Entry 1YTG (X-ray diffraction, 2.30 A resolution); this record covers chains A and B of the 3 polymer chains in the assembly.

Chain A (and B):
Name: HIV protease
From: Human immunodeficiency virus 1
Notes: EC 3.4.23.16; chain B of this document is another copy of the same molecule, construct and numbering; everything in this record applies to it too
UniProt: P03369 (POL_HV1A2); residues 1-99 here correspond to UniProt positions 57-155 (UniProt number = residue number + 56)
Amino-acid sequence (99 residues; each row starts with the number of its first residue):
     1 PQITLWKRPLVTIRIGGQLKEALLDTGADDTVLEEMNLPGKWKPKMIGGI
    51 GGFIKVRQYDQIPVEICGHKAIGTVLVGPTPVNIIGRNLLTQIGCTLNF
Differences from the reference sequence: engineered mutation Lys7 (Gln63 in P03369)

Interface between chain A and chain B:
Pairs across the interface (87):
  Pro1(A) - Leu97(B)
  Pro1(A) - Asn98(B)
  Pro1(A) - Phe99(B)  hydrogen bond (backbone-backbone)
  Gln2(A) - Thr96(B)
  Gln2(A) - Leu97(B)
  Gln2(A) - Asn98(B)  hydrogen bond
  Ile3(A) - Thr96(B)  hydrogen bond (backbone-side chain)
  Ile3(A) - Leu97(B)  hydrogen bond (backbone-backbone)
  Ile3(A) - Phe99(B)  hydrophobic
  Leu5(A) - Thr26(B)
  Leu5(A) - Arg87(B)  hydrogen bond (backbone-side chain)
  Leu5(A) - Thr91(B)
  Leu5(A) - Cys95(B)
  Trp6(A) - Arg87(B)  hydrogen bond (backbone-side chain)
  Trp6(A) - Thr91(B)
  Lys7(A) - Arg87(B)  hydrogen bond (backbone-side chain)
  Arg8(A) - Asp29(B)  salt bridge
  Arg8(A) - Arg87(B)
  Pro9(A) - Thr26(B)
  Leu23(A) - Gly27(B)
  Leu24(A) - Thr26(B)  hydrogen bond (backbone-side chain)
  Leu24(A) - Leu97(B)  hydrophobic
  Asp25(A) - Asp25(B)
  Asp25(A) - Thr26(B)
  Asp25(A) - Gly27(B)
  Thr26(A) - Leu5(B)
  Thr26(A) - Pro9(B)
  Thr26(A) - Leu24(B)  hydrogen bond (side chain-backbone)
  Thr26(A) - Asp25(B)
  Thr26(A) - Thr26(B)  hydrogen bond (side chain-backbone)
  Thr26(A) - Leu97(B)
  Gly27(A) - Asp25(B)  hydrogen bond (backbone-side chain)
  Ile47(A) - Ile50(B)  hydrophobic
  Gly49(A) - Ile50(B)
  Ile50(A) - Gly48(B)
  Ile50(A) - Gly49(B)  hydrogen bond (backbone-backbone)
  Ile50(A) - Ile50(B)
  Ile50(A) - Gly52(B)
  Ile50(A) - Ile54(B)  hydrophobic
  Ile50(A) - Thr80(B)
  Gly51(A) - Ile50(B)
  Gly51(A) - Gly51(B)
  Gly51(A) - Gly52(B)
  Gly52(A) - Ile50(B)  hydrogen bond (backbone-backbone)
  Gly52(A) - Gly51(B)
  Ile54(A) - Ile50(B)  hydrophobic
  Ile54(A) - Gly51(B)
  His69(A) - Phe99(B)  hydrogen bond (side chain-backbone)
  Thr80(A) - Ile50(B)
  Pro81(A) - Gly49(B)
  Arg87(A) - Leu5(B)  hydrogen bond (side chain-backbone)
  Arg87(A) - Trp6(B)  hydrogen bond (side chain-backbone)
  Arg87(A) - Lys7(B)  hydrogen bond (side chain-backbone)
  Arg87(A) - Arg8(B)
  Thr91(A) - Leu5(B)
  Thr91(A) - Trp6(B)
  Ile93(A) - Phe99(B)
  Gly94(A) - Asn98(B)
  Gly94(A) - Phe99(B)
  Cys95(A) - Leu5(B)
  Cys95(A) - Asn98(B)
  Cys95(A) - Phe99(B)  hydrophobic
  Thr96(A) - Gln2(B)  hydrogen bond
  Thr96(A) - Ile3(B)
  Thr96(A) - Thr96(B)
  Thr96(A) - Leu97(B)
  Thr96(A) - Asn98(B)  hydrogen bond (backbone-backbone)
  Leu97(A) - Pro1(B)
  Leu97(A) - Gln2(B)
  Leu97(A) - Ile3(B)  hydrogen bond (backbone-backbone)
  Leu97(A) - Leu24(B)  hydrophobic
  Leu97(A) - Thr26(B)
  Leu97(A) - Cys95(B)  hydrophobic
  Leu97(A) - Thr96(B)
  Leu97(A) - Leu97(B)  hydrophobic
  Asn98(A) - Pro1(B)
  Asn98(A) - Gln2(B)
  Asn98(A) - Gly94(B)
  Asn98(A) - Cys95(B)
  Asn98(A) - Thr96(B)  hydrogen bond (backbone-backbone)
  Asn98(A) - Asn98(B)  hydrogen bond
  Phe99(A) - Pro1(B)  hydrogen bond (backbone-backbone)
  Phe99(A) - Ile3(B)  hydrophobic
  Phe99(A) - Cys67(B)  hydrophobic
  Phe99(A) - His69(B)
  Phe99(A) - Ile93(B)
  Phe99(A) - Cys95(B)  hydrophobic
Also at the interface, not in a pair above, chain A (36 interface residues in all): Thr4, Gly48, Ile66, Cys67, Leu90
Also at the interface, not in a pair above, chain B (35 interface residues in all): Thr4, Leu23, Ile47, Leu90

In short:
The interface between chain A and chain B involves 36 residues on one side and 35 on the other; the contacts
include 23 hydrogen bonds and 1 salt bridge. Among the polar pairs are Arg8(A)-Asp29(B), Gln2(A)-Asn98(B) and
Ile3(A)-Thr96(B).
Chain A and chain B are both HIV protease (Human immunodeficiency virus 1); the structure, Siv protease
crystallized with peptide product, was determined by X-ray diffraction (same publication as 1YTH, 1YTI and
1YTJ).
